PDB entry 7VYL | electron microscopy, 2.79 A resolution | chains B and D of the 5 polymer chains in the assembly

# Chain B
Name: Capsid protein VP2
Source organism: Coxsackievirus B3
UniProt: P03313 (POLG_CXB3N); residues 1-263 here correspond to UniProt positions 70-332 (UniProt number = residue number + 69)
Chain sequence (263 residues; row label = number of the first residue in the row):
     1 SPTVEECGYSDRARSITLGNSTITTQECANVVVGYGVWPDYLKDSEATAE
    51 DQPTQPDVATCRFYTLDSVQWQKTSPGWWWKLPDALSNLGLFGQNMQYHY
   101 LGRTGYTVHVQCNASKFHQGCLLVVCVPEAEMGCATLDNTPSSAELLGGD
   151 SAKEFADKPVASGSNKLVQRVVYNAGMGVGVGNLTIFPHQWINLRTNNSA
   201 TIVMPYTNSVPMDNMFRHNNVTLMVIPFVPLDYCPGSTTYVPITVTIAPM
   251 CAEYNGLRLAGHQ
Unresolved in the structure: 1-7
Sequence notes: variant Ser-151 (Thr220 in P03313)
Curated features (UniProtKB/Swiss-Prot):
  - site: Gln-263 (Cleavage)

# Chain D
Name: Capsid protein VP4
Source organism: Coxsackievirus B3
UniProt: P03313 (POLG_CXB3N); residue numbers follow UniProt; this construct covers 1-69
Chain sequence (69 residues; numbered 1 to 69; the number before each row is that of its first residue):
     1 MGAQVSTQKTGAHETGLNASGNSIIHYTNINYYKDAASNSANRQDFTQDP
    51 GKFTEPVKDIMIKSLPALN
Unresolved in the structure: 1, 14-24
Sequence notes: variant Gly-16 (Arg in P03313)
Curated features (UniProtKB/Swiss-Prot):
  - site: Asn-69 (Cleavage)
  - lipidation: Gly-2 (N-myristoyl glycine)

# Interface between chain B and chain D
Pairs across the interface (20):
  Ser-10(B) with Asn-69(D), hydrogen bond (side chain-backbone)
  Asp-11(B) with Ala-67(D); Leu-68(D); Asn-69(D), hydrogen bond (side chain-backbone)
  Arg-12(B) with Leu-68(D); Asn-69(D)
  Arg-14(B) with Lys-58(D); Asp-59(D), salt bridge
  Cys-28(B) with Leu-68(D)
  Ala-29(B) with Leu-68(D)
  Asn-30(B) with Val-57(D); Asp-59(D), hydrogen bond (side chain-backbone)
  Val-31(B) with Val-57(D); Lys-58(D), hydrogen bond (backbone-backbone)
  Val-32(B) with Pro-56(D)
  Val-33(B) with Pro-56(D), hydrogen bond (backbone-backbone); Lys-58(D)
  Tyr-35(B) with Lys-52(D)
  Trp-38(B) with Lys-58(D)
  Thr-196(B) with Leu-68(D)

# In short
The interface between chain B and chain D involves 13 residues on one side and 8 on the other, with 5 hydrogen
bonds and 1 salt bridge. Among the polar pairs are Arg-14(B)/Asp-59(D), Ser-10(B)/Asn-69(D) and
Asp-11(B)/Asn-69(D).
Here chain B is Capsid protein VP2 and chain D is Capsid protein VP4, both from Coxsackievirus B3. Entry 7VYL
(Coxsackievirus B3 at pH5.5 (VP3-234Q) incubation with coxsackievirus and adenovirus receptor for 20min) was
determined by electron microscopy, deposited together with 7VXH, 7VXZ, 7VY0, 7VY5, 7VY6, 7VYK and 3 further
entries.
